PDB entry 7X37 | electron microscopy, 3.31 A resolution | chains H and B of the 5 polymer chains in the assembly

Chain H:
Molecule: 2E6 heavy chain
From: Mus musculus
Sequence (119 residues; row label = number of the first residue in the row):
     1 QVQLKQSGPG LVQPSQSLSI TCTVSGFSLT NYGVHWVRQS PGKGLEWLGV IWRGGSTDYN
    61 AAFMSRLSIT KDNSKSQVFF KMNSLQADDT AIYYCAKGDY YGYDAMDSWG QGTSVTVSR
Disulfides: Cys22-Cys95

Chain B:
Molecule: VP2
From: Coxsackievirus B1
UniProtKB: A0A2S0RQC2 (A0A2S0RQC2_9ENTO); residues 1-263 here correspond to UniProt positions 70-332 (UniProt number = residue number + 69)
Sequence (263 residues; numbered 1 to 263; the number before each row is that of its first residue):
     1 SPSAEECGYS DRVRSITLGN STITTQECAN VVVGYGVWPE YLKDNEATAE DQPTQPDVAT
    61 CRFYTLESVQ WMKNSAGWWW KLPDALSQMG LFGQNMQYHY LGRTGYTIHV QCNASKFHQG
   121 CLLVVCVPEA EMGCSNLNNT PEFSELSGGD SARMFTDTQV GESNAKKVQT AVWNAGMGVG
   181 VGNLTIFPHQ WINLRTNNSA TLVMPYINSV PMDNMFRHNN LTLMIIPFVP LNYSEGSSPY
   241 VPITVTIAPM CAEYNGLRLA SNQ
Unresolved in the structure: 1-13, 27-29, 43-50, 258-263

Interface between chain H and chain B:
Residue-residue contacts (16; chain H residue first):
  Thr30(H) - Ser144(B)
  Thr30(H) - Arg153(B)
  Asn31(H) - Ser151(B)
  Asn31(H) - Arg153(B)  hydrogen bond
  Trp52(H) - Ala165(B)
  Arg53(H) - Ser144(B)
  Arg53(H) - Glu145(B)  salt bridge
  Arg53(H) - Arg153(B)
  Gly54(H) - Glu142(B)
  Ser56(H) - Ala165(B)
  Tyr101(H) - Met72(B)
  Tyr101(H) - Met154(B)  hydrophobic
  Gly102(H) - Thr156(B)
  Tyr103(H) - Thr156(B)
  Tyr103(H) - Asp157(B)  hydrogen bond
  Asp104(H) - Lys167(B)  salt bridge
Other interface residues (no listed pair), chain H (11 interface residues in all): Asp99
Other interface residues (no listed pair), chain B (13 interface residues in all): Ala76, Phe155

Summary:
11 residues of chain H and 13 residues of chain B are in contact; the contacts include 2 hydrogen bonds and 2
salt bridges. Among the polar pairs are Arg53(H)-Glu145(B), Asp104(H)-Lys167(B) and Asn31(H)-Arg153(B).
Chain H is 2E6 heavy chain (Mus musculus) and chain B is VP2 (Coxsackievirus B1); the structure, Cryo-EM
structure of Coxsackievirus B1 A particle in complex with nAb 2E6 (CVB1-A:2E6), was determined by electron
microscopy, deposited together with 7X2G, 7X2I, 7X2O, 7X2T, 7X2W, 7X35 and 7 further entries.
